PDB entry 4S0N | X-ray diffraction, 1.50 A resolution | chains A and D of the 8 polymer chains in the assembly

# Chain A (and D)
Molecule: Helicase-like transcription factor
Organism: Homo sapiens
Notes: EC 3.6.4.-, 6.3.2.-; fragment: HIRAN Domain; chain D of this document is another copy of the same molecule, construct and numbering; everything in this record applies to it too
Reference sequence: Q14527 (HLTF_HUMAN); residues 55-180 here = UniProt positions 55-180
Sequence (130 residues; row label = number of the first residue in the row):
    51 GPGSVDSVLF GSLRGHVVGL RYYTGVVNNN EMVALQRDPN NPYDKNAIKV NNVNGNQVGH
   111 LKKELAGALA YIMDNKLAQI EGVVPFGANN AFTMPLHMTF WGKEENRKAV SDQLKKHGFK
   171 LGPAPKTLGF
Unresolved in the structure: 51-55, 178-180 (chain D: 177-180)
Sequence notes: expression tag (51-54)
Swiss-Prot annotation at these positions:
  - cross-link: Lys-112 (Glycyl lysine isopeptide (Lys-Gly) (interchain with G-Cter in SUMO2))
Ion coordination: Na+: Leu-70, Tyr-73
Residues lining bound ligands: thymidine-5'-phosphate (TMP): Gln-86, Arg-87, Asp-88, Pro-89, Asn-90, Lys-99
What the authors report for this chain:
  - binding site for the 10-nt DNA strand: Arg-71, Tyr-72, Tyr-73, Asn-91, Tyr-93, Asp-94, His-110, Lys-113, Phe-142
  - conformationally variable residues (order/disorder transition): Val-68, Lys-113, Glu-114
  - mutagenesis - N91A, D94A, H110A, K113E: decreased binding to ssDNA
  - mutagenesis - R71E, Y72A/Y93A, D94A, H110A: decreased catalytic activity

# Chain A / chain D interface
Pairs across the interface (15):
  Arg-64(A) / Asn-80(D)  hydrogen bond (backbone-side chain)
  Lys-112(A) / Phe-136(D)
  Glu-114(A) / Phe-136(D)
  Leu-115(A) / Phe-136(D)
  Lys-165(A) / Val-76(D)
  Lys-165(A) / Asn-139(D)  hydrogen bond (backbone-side chain)
  His-167(A) / Asn-79(D)  hydrogen bond (backbone-side chain)
  His-167(A) / Gly-137(D)
  Gly-168(A) / Asn-78(D)
  Gly-168(A) / Asn-79(D)  hydrogen bond (backbone-backbone)
  Gly-168(A) / Ala-138(D)
  Gly-168(A) / Asn-139(D)
  Phe-169(A) / Asn-79(D)
  Phe-169(A) / Phe-136(D)  hydrophobic
  Lys-170(A) / Asn-78(D)
Other interface residues (no listed pair), chain A (10 interface residues in all): Lys-166

# In short
10 residues of chain A face 8 of chain D across their interface; the contacts include 4 hydrogen bonds. Polar
contacts include Arg-64(A)/Asn-80(D), Lys-165(A)/Asn-139(D) and His-167(A)/Asn-79(D). The paper reports a
binding site for the 10-nt DNA strand at Arg-71(A), Tyr-72(A) and Tyr-73(A) among others; N91A, D94A and H110A
of chain A, among others, reduce binding to ssDNA; 6 substitutions were tested in all.
Both chains are Helicase-like transcription factor (Homo sapiens). Entry 4S0N (Crystal Structure of HLTF HIRAN
Domain bound to DNA) was determined by X-ray diffraction.
